PDB entry 3OZT | X-ray diffraction, 1.48 A resolution | chain A

Chain A:
Molecule: Catechol O-methyltransferase
From: Rattus norvegicus
Notes: EC 2.1.1.6; fragment: soluble form
Reference sequence: P22734 (COMT_RAT); residues 1-221 here correspond to UniProt positions 44-264 (UniProt number = residue number + 43)
Sequence (221 residues; each row starts with the number of its first residue):
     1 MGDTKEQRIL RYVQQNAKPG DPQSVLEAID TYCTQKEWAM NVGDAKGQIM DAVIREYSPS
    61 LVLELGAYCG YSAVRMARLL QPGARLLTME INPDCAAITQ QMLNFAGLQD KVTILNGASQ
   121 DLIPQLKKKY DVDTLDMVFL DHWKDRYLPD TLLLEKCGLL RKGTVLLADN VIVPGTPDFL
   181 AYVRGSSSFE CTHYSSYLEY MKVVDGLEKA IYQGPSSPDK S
Unresolved in the structure: 1-2, 216-221
Differences from the reference sequence: engineered mutation Ile91 (Met134 in P22734), Cys95 (Tyr138 in P22734)
Bound ions: Mg2+: Asp141, Asp169, Asn170 (together with catechol-type)
Ligand contacts: catechol-type (OZZ; N-[(E)-3-[(2R,3S,4R,5R)-3,4-dihydroxy-5-(4-oxopyridin-1-yl)oxolan-2-yl]prop-2-enyl]-2,3-dihydroxy-5-nitro-benzamide): Trp38, Met40, Lys46, Gly66, Tyr68, Met89, Glu90, Ile91, Asn92, Cys95, Gly117, Ala118, Ser119, Gln120, Asp141, His142, Trp143, Lys144, Asp169, Asn170, Pro174, Leu198, Glu199

In short:
Bound to chain A: catechol-type. Asp141, Asp169 and Asn170 form the Mg2+ site.
Chain A is Catechol O-methyltransferase (Rattus norvegicus); the structure, Rat catechol O-methyltransferase
in complex with a catechol-type, 4-oxo-pyridinyl-containing inhibitor - humanized form, was determined by
X-ray diffraction (same publication as 3NW9, 3OE4, 3OE5, 3OZR and 3OZS).
